3JAZ - chains C and E of the 5 polymer chains in the assembly; structure by electron microscopy, 3.10 A resolution.

# Chain C
Protein: Capsid protein VP1
Organism: Bombyx mori cypovirus 1
Reference sequence: Q6TS43 (CAPSD_CPVBM); residues 1-1333 here = UniProt positions 1-1333
Amino-acid sequence (1333 residues; numbered 1 to 1333; the number before each row is that of its first residue):
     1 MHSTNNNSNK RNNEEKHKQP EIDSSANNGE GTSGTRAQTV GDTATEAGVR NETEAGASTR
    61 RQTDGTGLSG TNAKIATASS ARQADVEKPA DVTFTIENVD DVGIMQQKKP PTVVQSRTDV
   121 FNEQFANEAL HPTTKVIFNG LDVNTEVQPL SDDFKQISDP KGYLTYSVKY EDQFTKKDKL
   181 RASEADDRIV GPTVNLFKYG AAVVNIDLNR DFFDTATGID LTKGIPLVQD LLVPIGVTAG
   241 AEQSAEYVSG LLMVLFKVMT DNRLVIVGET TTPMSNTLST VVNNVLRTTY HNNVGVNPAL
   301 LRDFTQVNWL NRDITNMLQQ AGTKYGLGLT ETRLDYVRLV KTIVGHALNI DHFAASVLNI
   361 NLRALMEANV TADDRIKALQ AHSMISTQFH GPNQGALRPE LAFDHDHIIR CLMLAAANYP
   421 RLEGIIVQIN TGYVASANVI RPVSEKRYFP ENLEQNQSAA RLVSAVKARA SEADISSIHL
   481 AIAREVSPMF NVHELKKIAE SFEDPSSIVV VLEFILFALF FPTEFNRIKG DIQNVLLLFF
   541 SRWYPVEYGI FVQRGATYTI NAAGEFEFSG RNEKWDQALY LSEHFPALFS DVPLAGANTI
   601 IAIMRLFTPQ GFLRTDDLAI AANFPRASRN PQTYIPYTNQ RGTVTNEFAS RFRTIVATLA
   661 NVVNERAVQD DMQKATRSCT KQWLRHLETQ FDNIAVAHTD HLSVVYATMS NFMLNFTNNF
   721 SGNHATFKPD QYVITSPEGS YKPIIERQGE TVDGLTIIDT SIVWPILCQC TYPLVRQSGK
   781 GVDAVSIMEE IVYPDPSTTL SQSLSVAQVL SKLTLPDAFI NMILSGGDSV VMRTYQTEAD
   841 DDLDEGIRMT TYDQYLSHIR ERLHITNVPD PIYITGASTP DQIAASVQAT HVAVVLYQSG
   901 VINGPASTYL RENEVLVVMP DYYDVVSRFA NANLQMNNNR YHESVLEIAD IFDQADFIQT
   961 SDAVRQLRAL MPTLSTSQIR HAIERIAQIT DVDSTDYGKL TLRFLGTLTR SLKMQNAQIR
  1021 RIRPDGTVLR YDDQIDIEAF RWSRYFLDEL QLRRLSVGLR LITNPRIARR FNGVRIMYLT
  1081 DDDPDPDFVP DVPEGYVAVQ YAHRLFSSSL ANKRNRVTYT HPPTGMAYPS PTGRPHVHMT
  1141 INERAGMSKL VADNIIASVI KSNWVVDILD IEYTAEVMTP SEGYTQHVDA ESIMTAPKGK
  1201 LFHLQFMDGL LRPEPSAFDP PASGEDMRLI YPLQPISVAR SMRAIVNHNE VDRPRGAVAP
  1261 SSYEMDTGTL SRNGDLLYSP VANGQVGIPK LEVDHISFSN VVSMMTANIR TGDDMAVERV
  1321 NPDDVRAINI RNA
Disordered / not traced: 1-73, 777-786

# Chain E
Protein: Viral structural protein 5
Organism: Bombyx mori cypovirus 1
Reference sequence: C6K2M8 (C6K2M8_CPVBM); residue numbers follow UniProt; this construct covers 1-448
Amino-acid sequence (448 residues; numbered 1 to 448; the number before each row is that of its first residue):
     1 MLQQPTGGYT TLEQFAFTIR NDGTNATPTQ FLQLLSYEAT ENELVKKTIP TPETHLPSAR
    61 NVPGNVYIED AITQALFGIS AQNVNAHGYF SRLSALALPN TSARLGLDGV IYNSETINIP
   121 FYDPAAVANF AATYAKLGNA STPRYRADMI DIYAHVGLEL AGTDAERAAG VMPVKRAKFD
   181 SWEGSLISLS RDVVNWKILA FLIDLCSLEG EALRAFKTRN RDVFRMMLFI MSTAVAANVV
   241 NRKVTKRVDR VLEYIGVNSM RTAGRTATIT YDLSRHEFAA KFLQLTFTRW NAASAMIRSM
   301 PDMHTPRTSI TPAGENALVR HNRYMTENFK GLSPIALAQK KHEMMLHTHE IHSMDIDGSI
   361 KNMVERETVN KMNEIDAMNT APWTEEFAEV EPTTVYERHQ IGTDPEQTQL ISQDAAVIVH
   421 QASSDVDENE YGNSVSELTI DTQSDSVL
Disordered / not traced: 293-448

# Interface between chain C and chain E
Residue-residue contacts (34; chain C residue first):
  Val99(C) with Gln82(E), hydrogen bond (backbone-side chain)
  Asp100(C) with Ile79(E); Ser80(E); Gln82(E)
  Arg333(C) with Asp22(E), salt bridge; Glu183(E); Gly184(E)
  Leu334(C) with Glu183(E); Gly184(E)
  Asp335(C) with Ile187(E)
  Tyr336(C) with Arg191(E)
  Val337(C) with Ile187(E), hydrophobic; Thr266(E)
  Arg338(C) with Ile79(E); Ser80(E), hydrogen bond; Thr266(E), hydrogen bond (backbone-side chain)
  Leu339(C) with Thr266(E)
  Arg363(C) with Glu183(E), salt bridge
  Met366(C) with Thr266(E)
  Glu367(C) with Asn241(E), hydrogen bond
  Asn393(C) with Thr262(E); Ala263(E)
  Gly395(C) with Ala263(E); Gly264(E)
  Ala396(C) with Ala263(E)
  Ser1271(C) with Glu183(E)
  Arg1272(C) with Asp22(E), salt bridge; Asp180(E), salt bridge; Ser181(E), hydrogen bond (side chain-backbone); Trp182(E); Glu183(E), hydrogen bond (backbone-backbone)
  Asn1273(C) with Glu183(E); Val248(E)
  Gly1274(C) with Glu183(E), hydrogen bond (backbone-side chain)
Other interface residues (no listed pair), chain C (20 interface residues in all): Leu397
Other interface residues (no listed pair), chain E (20 interface residues in all): Arg247, Arg250, Arg265

# In short
The chain C/chain E interface involves 20 residues from each chain, with 7 hydrogen bonds and 4 salt bridges.
Polar pairs include Arg333(C)-Asp22(E), Arg363(C)-Glu183(E) and Arg1272(C)-Asp22(E).
Chain C is Capsid protein VP1 and chain E is Viral structural protein 5, both from Bombyx mori cypovirus 1;
the structure, Atomic model of cytoplasmic polyhedrosis virus with ATP, was determined by electron microscopy,
deposited together with 3JAY, 3JB0, 3JB1, 3JB2 and 3JB3.
